PDB entry 6OEP | electron microscopy, 3.70 A resolution | chains C and F of the 8 polymer chains in the assembly

Chain C:
Molecule: V(D)J recombination-activating protein 1
Source organism: Mus musculus
Notes: EC 3.1.-.-, 2.3.2.27
UniProt: P15919 (RAG1_MOUSE); residues 1-1040 here = UniProt positions 1-1040
Chain sequence (1040 residues; row label = number of the first residue in the row):
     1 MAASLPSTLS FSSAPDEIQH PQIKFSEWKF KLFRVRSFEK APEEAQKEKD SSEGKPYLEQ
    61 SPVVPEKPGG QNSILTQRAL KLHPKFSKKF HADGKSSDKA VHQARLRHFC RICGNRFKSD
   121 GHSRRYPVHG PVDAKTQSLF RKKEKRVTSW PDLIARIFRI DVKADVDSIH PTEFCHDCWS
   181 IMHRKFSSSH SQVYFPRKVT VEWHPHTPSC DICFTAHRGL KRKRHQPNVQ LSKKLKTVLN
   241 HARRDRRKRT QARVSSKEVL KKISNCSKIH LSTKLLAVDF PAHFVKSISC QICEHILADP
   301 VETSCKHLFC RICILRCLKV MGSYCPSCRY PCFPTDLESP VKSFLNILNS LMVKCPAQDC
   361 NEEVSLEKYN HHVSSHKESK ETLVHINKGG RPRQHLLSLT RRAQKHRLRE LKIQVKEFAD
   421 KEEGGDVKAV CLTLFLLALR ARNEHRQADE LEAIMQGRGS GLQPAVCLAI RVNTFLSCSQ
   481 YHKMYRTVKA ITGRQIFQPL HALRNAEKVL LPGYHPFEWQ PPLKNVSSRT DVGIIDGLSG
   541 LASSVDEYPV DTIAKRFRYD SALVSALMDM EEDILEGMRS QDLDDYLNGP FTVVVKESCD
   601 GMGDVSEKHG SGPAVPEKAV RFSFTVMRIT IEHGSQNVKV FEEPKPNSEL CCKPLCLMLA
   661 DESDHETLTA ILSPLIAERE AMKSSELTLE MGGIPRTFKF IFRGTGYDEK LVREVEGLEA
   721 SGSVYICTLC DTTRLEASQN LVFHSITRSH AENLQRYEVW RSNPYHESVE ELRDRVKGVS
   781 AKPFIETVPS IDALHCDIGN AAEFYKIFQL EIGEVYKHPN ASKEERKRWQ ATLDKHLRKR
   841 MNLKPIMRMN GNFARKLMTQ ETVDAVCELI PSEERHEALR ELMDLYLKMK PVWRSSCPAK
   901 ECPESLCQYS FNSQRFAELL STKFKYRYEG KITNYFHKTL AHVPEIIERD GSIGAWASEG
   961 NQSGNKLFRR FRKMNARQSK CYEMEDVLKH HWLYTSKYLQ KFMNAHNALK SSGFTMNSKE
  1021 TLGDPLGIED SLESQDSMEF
Not modelled in the structure: 1-394, 959-960, 1009-1040
Differences from the reference sequence: engineered mutation Gln-962 (Glu in P15919)
Metal / ion sites: Ca2+ near Asp-600 (its only coordinating residue here); Zn2+: Cys-727, Cys-730, His-937, His-942
What the authors report for this chain:
  - mutagenesis - E962Q: abolished catalytic activity (citing earlier work)
  - mutagenesis - R848A: increased catalytic activity

Chain F:
Molecule: 50-nt DNA strand
Sequence (50 nucleotides; each row starts with the number of its first residue):
     1 CGGGTTTTTG TTAAGGGCTG TATCACTGTG TAAGACAGGC CAGATCCAGG
Not modelled in the structure: 47-50

How chain C and chain F interact:
Contacting residue pairs - 18 pairs, chain C then chain F:
  Leu-399(C) / DT8(F)  phosphate contact
  Thr-400(C) / DT9(F)  hydrogen bond to the phosphate
  Arg-402(C) / DG10(F)  hydrogen bond to the base
  Arg-402(C) / DT11(F)  hydrogen bond to the base
  Ala-403(C) / DT8(F)  sugar contact
  Ala-403(C) / DT9(F)  phosphate contact
  His-406(C) / DT8(F)  base contact
  His-406(C) / DT9(F)  base contact
  His-482(C) / DT21(F)  salt bridge to the phosphate
  Tyr-485(C) / DG20(F)  hydrogen bond to the phosphate
  Arg-486(C) / DT21(F)  salt bridge to the phosphate
  Lys-489(C) / DG20(F)  phosphate contact
  His-501(C) / DT19(F)  salt bridge to the phosphate
  Gln-978(C) / DC26(F)  base contact
  Gln-978(C) / DT27(F)  sugar contact
  Ser-979(C) / DC26(F)  phosphate contact
  Ser-979(C) / DT27(F)  phosphate contact
  Lys-980(C) / DT27(F)  phosphate contact
Also at the interface, not in a pair above, chain C (16 interface residues in all): Gln-495, Pro-499, Ser-611
Also at the interface, not in a pair above, chain F (10 interface residues in all): DT29

In short:
16 residues of chain C face 10 of chain F across their interface, with 4 hydrogen bonds and 3 salt bridges.
Polar pairs include Arg-402(C)/DG10(F), Arg-402(C)/DT11(F) and Thr-400(C)/DT9(F). Cys-727(C), Cys-730(C),
His-937(C) and His-942(C) coordinate Zn2+. The paper reports that E962Q of chain C abolishes catalytic
activity; R848A of chain C increases catalytic activity.
Here chain C is V(D)J recombination-activating protein 1 (Mus musculus) and chain F is a 50-nt DNA strand.
Entry 6OEP (Cryo-EM structure of mouse RAG1/2 12RSS-NFC/23RSS-PRC complex (DNA1)) was determined by electron
microscopy, deposited together with 6OEM, 6OEN, 6OEO, 6OEQ, 6OER and 6V0V.
